Entry 6I56 (X-ray diffraction, 2.12 A resolution); this record covers chains A and B of the 5 polymer chains in the assembly.

Chain A (and B):
Molecule: Phage-like element PBSX protein XepA
Organism: Bacillus subtilis subsp. subtilis str. 168
Notes: chain B of this document is another copy of the same molecule, construct and numbering; everything in this record applies to it too
Reference sequence: P39797 (XEPA_BACSU); residue numbers follow UniProt; this construct covers 1-279
Amino-acid sequence (279 residues; each row starts with the number of its first residue):
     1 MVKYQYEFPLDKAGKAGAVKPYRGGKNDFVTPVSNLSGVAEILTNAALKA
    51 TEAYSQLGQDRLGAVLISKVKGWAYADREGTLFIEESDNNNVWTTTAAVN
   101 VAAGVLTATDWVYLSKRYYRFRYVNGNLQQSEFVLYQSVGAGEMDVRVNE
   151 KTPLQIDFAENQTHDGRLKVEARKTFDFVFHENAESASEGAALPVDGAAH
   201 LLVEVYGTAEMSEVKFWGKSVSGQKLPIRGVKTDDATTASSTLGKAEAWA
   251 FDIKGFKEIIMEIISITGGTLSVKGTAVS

Chain A / chain B interface:
Residue-residue contacts - 161 pairs, chain A then chain B:
  Met-1(A) / Glu-7(B)
  Val-2(A) / Pro-9(B)
  Val-2(A) / Leu-10(B)  hydrogen bond (backbone-backbone)
  Lys-3(A) / Leu-10(B)
  Lys-3(A) / Asp-11(B)
  Lys-3(A) / Lys-12(B)
  Tyr-4(A) / Pro-9(B)  hydrophobic
  Tyr-4(A) / Leu-10(B)  hydrogen bond (backbone-backbone)
  Tyr-4(A) / Asp-11(B)
  Tyr-4(A) / Lys-12(B)  hydrogen bond (backbone-backbone)
  Tyr-4(A) / Pro-21(B)
  Tyr-4(A) / Lys-26(B)
  Gln-5(A) / Lys-12(B)
  Gln-5(A) / Lys-26(B)
  Gln-5(A) / Asn-27(B)
  Tyr-6(A) / Pro-9(B)
  Tyr-6(A) / Leu-10(B)
  Tyr-6(A) / Asp-11(B)
  Tyr-6(A) / Lys-12(B)  hydrogen bond (backbone-backbone)
  Tyr-6(A) / Val-19(B)
  Tyr-6(A) / Pro-21(B)  hydrophobic
  Tyr-6(A) / Lys-26(B)  hydrogen bond (backbone-backbone)
  Tyr-6(A) / Asn-27(B)
  Tyr-6(A) / Asp-28(B)
  Tyr-6(A) / Phe-29(B)  hydrophobic
  Glu-7(A) / Asp-11(B)
  Glu-7(A) / Lys-12(B)
  Glu-7(A) / Phe-29(B)
  Phe-8(A) / Asp-11(B)  hydrogen bond (backbone-side chain)
  Phe-8(A) / Lys-15(B)
  Phe-8(A) / Ala-16(B)
  Phe-8(A) / Phe-29(B)  hydrophobic
  Pro-9(A) / Phe-29(B)
  Ala-16(A) / Lys-15(B)
  Ala-18(A) / Val-19(B)  hydrophobic
  Ala-18(A) / Phe-29(B)
  Val-19(A) / Phe-29(B)
  Lys-20(A) / Asp-28(B)  salt bridge
  Lys-20(A) / Phe-29(B)
  Thr-31(A) / Thr-31(B)
  Pro-32(A) / Val-30(B)
  Pro-32(A) / Thr-31(B)  hydrogen bond (backbone-backbone)
  Val-33(A) / Val-30(B)
  Val-33(A) / Thr-31(B)
  Val-33(A) / Val-33(B)  hydrophobic
  Ser-34(A) / Val-30(B)
  Ser-34(A) / Thr-31(B)  hydrogen bond (backbone-backbone)
  Ser-34(A) / Pro-32(B)
  Ser-34(A) / Val-33(B)  hydrogen bond (backbone-backbone)
  Asn-35(A) / Val-33(B)
  Leu-36(A) / Val-33(B)  hydrogen bond (backbone-backbone)
  Leu-36(A) / Ser-34(B)
  Val-39(A) / Pro-32(B)  hydrophobic
  Arg-61(A) / Leu-106(B)
  Leu-62(A) / Val-134(B)  hydrophobic
  Leu-62(A) / Tyr-136(B)  hydrophobic
  Gly-63(A) / Ala-40(B)
  Gly-63(A) / Tyr-136(B)
  Ala-64(A) / Val-39(B)
  Ala-64(A) / Ala-40(B)  hydrogen bond (backbone-backbone)
  Val-65(A) / Gly-38(B)
  Leu-66(A) / Gly-38(B)  hydrogen bond (backbone-backbone)
  Leu-66(A) / Ala-40(B)  hydrophobic
  Leu-66(A) / Trp-73(B)
  Leu-66(A) / Tyr-136(B)  hydrophobic
  Asp-88(A) / Tyr-75(B)  hydrogen bond (backbone-side chain)
  Asp-88(A) / Gly-104(B)
  Asp-88(A) / Val-105(B)
  Asp-88(A) / Leu-106(B)  hydrogen bond (side chain-backbone)
  Ser-115(A) / Leu-106(B)
  Lys-116(A) / Leu-106(B)
  Arg-117(A) / Tyr-75(B)
  Arg-117(A) / Leu-106(B)
  Arg-117(A) / Glu-132(B)  salt bridge
  Ala-141(A) / Gly-38(B)
  Gly-142(A) / Ser-37(B)
  Gly-142(A) / Gly-38(B)
  Glu-143(A) / Ser-37(B)  hydrogen bond (backbone-side chain)
  Glu-143(A) / Lys-69(B)  hydrogen bond (backbone-side chain)
  Glu-143(A) / Trp-111(B)
  Met-144(A) / Asn-35(B)  hydrogen bond
  Met-144(A) / Glu-143(B)
  Met-144(A) / Met-144(B)
  Asp-145(A) / Lys-69(B)  salt bridge
  Asp-145(A) / Tyr-113(B)  hydrogen bond
  Asp-145(A) / Gly-142(B)
  Asp-145(A) / Glu-143(B)
  Asp-145(A) / Met-144(B)  hydrogen bond (backbone-backbone)
  Val-146(A) / Glu-143(B)
  Val-146(A) / Met-144(B)
  Val-146(A) / Val-146(B)  hydrophobic
  Arg-147(A) / Glu-143(B)  salt bridge
  Arg-147(A) / Met-144(B)  hydrogen bond (backbone-backbone)
  Arg-147(A) / Asp-145(B)
  Arg-147(A) / Val-146(B)  hydrogen bond (backbone-backbone)
  Val-148(A) / Val-146(B)
  Val-148(A) / Val-148(B)  hydrophobic
  Asn-149(A) / Asp-145(B)  hydrogen bond
  Asn-149(A) / Val-146(B)  hydrogen bond (backbone-backbone)
  Asn-149(A) / Arg-147(B)
  Lys-151(A) / Arg-147(B)
  Lys-151(A) / Glu-150(B)  hydrogen bond (backbone-side chain)
  Thr-152(A) / Glu-150(B)
  Leu-154(A) / Val-148(B)  hydrophobic
  Gln-155(A) / Pro-153(B)
  Gln-155(A) / Leu-154(B)  hydrogen bond (backbone-backbone)
  Ile-156(A) / Leu-154(B)
  Ile-156(A) / Ile-156(B)  hydrophobic
  Asp-157(A) / Pro-153(B)
  Asp-157(A) / Leu-154(B)  hydrogen bond (backbone-backbone)
  Asp-157(A) / Gln-155(B)
  Asp-157(A) / Ile-156(B)  hydrogen bond (backbone-backbone)
  Phe-158(A) / Gln-155(B)
  Phe-158(A) / Phe-158(B)  hydrophobic
  Ala-159(A) / Gln-155(B)  hydrogen bond (backbone-side chain)
  Gln-162(A) / Ile-156(B)
  Gln-162(A) / Asp-157(B)
  Gln-162(A) / Phe-158(B)
  Leu-168(A) / Leu-168(B)  hydrophobic
  Lys-169(A) / Arg-167(B)
  Lys-169(A) / Leu-168(B)  hydrogen bond (backbone-backbone)
  Val-170(A) / Arg-167(B)  hydrogen bond (backbone-side chain)
  Val-170(A) / Leu-168(B)
  Val-170(A) / Val-170(B)  hydrophobic
  Glu-171(A) / Arg-167(B)
  Glu-171(A) / Leu-168(B)  hydrogen bond (backbone-backbone)
  Glu-171(A) / Lys-169(B)
  Glu-171(A) / Val-170(B)  hydrogen bond (backbone-backbone)
  Ala-172(A) / Val-170(B)
  Lys-174(A) / Glu-171(B)  salt bridge
  Gly-197(A) / Arg-173(B)  hydrogen bond (backbone-side chain)
  Ala-199(A) / Arg-173(B)
  Ser-220(A) / Glu-204(B)
  Val-221(A) / Glu-204(B)
  Val-221(A) / Lys-274(B)
  Val-221(A) / Gly-275(B)
  Val-221(A) / Thr-276(B)
  Ser-222(A) / Glu-204(B)  hydrogen bond
  Ser-222(A) / Tyr-206(B)
  Gln-224(A) / Glu-204(B)
  Gln-224(A) / Tyr-206(B)
  Leu-226(A) / Glu-204(B)
  Leu-226(A) / Glu-247(B)
  Leu-226(A) / Ala-248(B)  hydrophobic
  Pro-227(A) / Thr-233(B)  hydrogen bond (backbone-side chain)
  Pro-227(A) / Asp-234(B)
  Ile-228(A) / Thr-233(B)
  Arg-229(A) / Val-231(B)
  Arg-229(A) / Lys-232(B)  hydrogen bond (side chain-backbone)
  Arg-229(A) / Thr-233(B)  hydrogen bond (side chain-backbone)
  Arg-229(A) / Asp-234(B)
  Arg-229(A) / Asp-235(B)
  Arg-229(A) / Ala-236(B)
  Lys-254(A) / His-200(B)
  Gly-255(A) / Leu-202(B)
  Gly-255(A) / Thr-276(B)
  Gly-255(A) / Val-278(B)
  Phe-256(A) / Leu-202(B)  hydrophobic
  Phe-256(A) / Thr-233(B)
  Lys-257(A) / Asp-177(B)  salt bridge
  Ser-279(A) / Arg-173(B)
Other interface residues (no listed pair), chain A (74 interface residues in all): Leu-10, Asn-89, Glu-150, Ala-198, Ser-240
Other interface residues (no listed pair), chain B (83 interface residues in all): Ala-13, Gly-17, Lys-20, Gly-25, Ser-138, Ala-141, Asn-149, Thr-152, His-164, Gly-166, Thr-175, Ala-246

Summary:
Chain A and chain B form an interface of 74 and 83 residues respectively; the contacts include 37 hydrogen
bonds and 6 salt bridges. Polar contacts include Lys-20(A)/Asp-28(B), Arg-117(A)/Glu-132(B) and
Asp-145(A)/Lys-69(B).
Both chains are Phage-like element PBSX protein XepA (Bacillus subtilis subsp. subtilis str. 168). Entry 6I56
(Crystal structure of PBSX exported protein XepA) was determined by X-ray diffraction, deposited together with
6I5O and 6IA5.
